Entry 8S36 (electron microscopy, 2.90 A resolution); this record covers chains G and J of the 12 polymer chains in the assembly.

# Chain G
Molecule: CRISPR type AFERR-associated protein Csf1
Source organism: Klebsiella pneumoniae
Reference sequence: A0A7Z7WW72 (A0A7Z7WW72_KLEPN); residues 1-263 here = UniProt positions 1-263
Amino-acid sequence (263 residues; each row starts with the number of its first residue):
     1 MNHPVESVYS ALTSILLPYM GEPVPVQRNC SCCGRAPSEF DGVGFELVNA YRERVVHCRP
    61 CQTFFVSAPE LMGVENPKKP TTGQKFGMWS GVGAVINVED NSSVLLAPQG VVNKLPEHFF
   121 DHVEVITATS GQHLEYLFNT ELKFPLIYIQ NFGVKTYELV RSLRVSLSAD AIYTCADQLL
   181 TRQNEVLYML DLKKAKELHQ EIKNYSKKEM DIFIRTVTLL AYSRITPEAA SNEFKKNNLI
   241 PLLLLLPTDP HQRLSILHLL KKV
Metal / ion sites: Zn2+: Cys30, Cys33, Cys58, Cys61

# Chain J
Molecule: Nts-nda
Sequence (60 nucleotides; each row starts with the number of its first residue; numbers below 1 keep their minus sign (DG-11 is residue -11)):
   -11 GAGGAGGCCA AGATCTCAAT TTCGTACAAG AAATCCTTTG AGATGAAGCT GGAGGGAGGG
Disordered / not traced: -11 to -10, 23-48

# How chain G and chain J interact
Residue-residue contacts (26):
  Arg52(G) with DG-6(J), hydrogen bond to the base; DG-5(J), base contact
  Glu75(G) with DG0(J), sugar contact
  Asn76(G) with DA-1(J), hydrogen bond to the sugar; DG0(J), sugar contact
  Ser90(G) with DA1(J), base contact
  Pro108(G) with DT2(J), phosphate contact
  Gln109(G) with DT2(J), hydrogen bond to the phosphate
  Gly110(G) with DA1(J), hydrogen bond to the phosphate; DT2(J), hydrogen bond to the phosphate
  Val111(G) with DA1(J), sugar contact
  Lys114(G) with DG0(J), hydrogen bond to the phosphate; DA1(J), salt bridge to the phosphate
  Thr129(G) with DT2(J), hydrogen bond to the phosphate; DC3(J), hydrogen bond to the phosphate
  Val154(G) with DG0(J), base contact
  Thr218(G) with DA6(J), sugar contact
  Leu219(G) with DA6(J), sugar contact; DA7(J), phosphate contact
  Tyr222(G) with DC5(J), phosphate contact; DA6(J), stacking on the base
  Arg224(G) with DA6(J), base contact; DA7(J), hydrogen bond to the sugar
  His258(G) with DT4(J), hydrogen bond to the phosphate; DC5(J), salt bridge to the phosphate
  Lys262(G) with DT4(J), salt bridge to the phosphate
Interface residues without a listed pair, chain G (22 interface residues in all): Lys78, Lys79, Gly91, Gly131, Gln132
Interface residues without a listed pair, chain J (12 interface residues in all): DA-2

# Overview
The interface between chain G and chain J involves 22 residues on one side and 12 on the other, with 10
hydrogen bonds, 3 salt bridges and 1 aromatic stacking contact. Polar contacts include Arg52(G)-DG-6(J),
Asn76(G)-DA-1(J) and Arg224(G)-DA7(J).
Here chain G is CRISPR type AFERR-associated protein Csf1 (Klebsiella pneumoniae) and chain J is Nts-nda.
Entry 8S36 (DNA-bound Type IV-A3 CRISPR effector in complex with DinG helicase from K. pneumoniae (state II))
was determined by electron microscopy (same publication as 8RC2, 8RC3, 8RFJ, 8S35 and 8S37).
